Entry 4Y8J (X-ray diffraction, 2.70 A resolution); this record covers chains F and G of the 34 polymer chains in the assembly.

== Chain F ==
Name: Probable proteasome subunit alpha type-7
From: Saccharomyces cerevisiae (strain ATCC 204508 / S288c)
Notes: EC 3.4.25.1
UniProtKB: P21242 (PSA7_YEAST); residues -3 to 284 here correspond to UniProt positions 1-288 (UniProt number = residue number + 4)
Chain sequence (288 residues; numbered -3 to 284; the number before each row is that of its first residue; numbers below 1 keep their minus sign (Met-3 is residue -3)):
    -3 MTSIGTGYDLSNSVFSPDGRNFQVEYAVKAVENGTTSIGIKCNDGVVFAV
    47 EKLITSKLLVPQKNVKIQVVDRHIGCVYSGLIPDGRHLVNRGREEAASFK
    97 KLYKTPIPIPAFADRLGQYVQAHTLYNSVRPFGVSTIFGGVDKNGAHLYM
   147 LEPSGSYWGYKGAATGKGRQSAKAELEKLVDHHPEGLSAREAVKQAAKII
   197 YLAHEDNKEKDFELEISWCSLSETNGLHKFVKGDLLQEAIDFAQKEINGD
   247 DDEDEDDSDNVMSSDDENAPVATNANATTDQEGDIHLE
Not modelled in the structure: -3 to 1, 245-284
UniProt features mapped onto this chain:
  - modified residue: Thr-2 (N-acetylthreonine)

== Chain G ==
Name: Proteasome subunit alpha type-1
From: Saccharomyces cerevisiae (strain ATCC 204508 / S288c)
Notes: EC 3.4.25.1
UniProtKB: P21243 (PSA1_YEAST); residues -8 to 243 here correspond to UniProt positions 1-252 (UniProt number = residue number + 9)
Chain sequence (252 residues; numbered -8 to 243; the number before each row is that of its first residue; numbers below 1 keep their minus sign (Met-8 is residue -8)):
    -8 MSGAAAASAAGYDRHITIFSPEGRLYQVEYAFKATNQTNINSLAVRGKDC
    42 TVVISQKKVPDKLLDPTTVSYIFCISRTIGMVVNGPIPDARNAALRAKAE
    92 AAEFRYKYGYDMPCDVLAKRMANLSQIYTQRAYMRPLGVILTFVSVDEEL
   142 GPSIYKTDPAGYYVGYKATATGPKQQEITTNLENHFKKSKIDHINEESWE
   192 KVVEFAITHMIDALGTEFSKNDLEVGVATKDKFFTLSAENIEERLVAIAE
   242 QD
Not modelled in the structure: -8 to 1, 243
Metal / ion sites: Mg2+: Thr8, Ala123, Met125

== How chain F and chain G interact ==
Contacting residue pairs (64):
  Thr2(F) with His6(G), hydrogen bond (backbone-side chain)
  Gly3(F) with His6(G)
  Tyr4(F) with Arg5(G); His6(G); Tyr21(G)
  Ser9(F) with Arg126(G)
  Val10(F) with His6(G); Gln18(G)
  Phe11(F) with Gln18(G), hydrogen bond (backbone-side chain); Tyr21(G); Ala22(G), hydrophobic; Ala25(G), hydrophobic; Arg126(G); Pro127(G); Gly129(G)
  Ser12(F) with Tyr21(G)
  Pro13(F) with Tyr21(G), hydrophobic; Lys24(G), hydrogen bond (backbone-side chain)
  Asp14(F) with Lys24(G)
  Gly15(F) with Tyr21(G); Ala25(G)
  Lys37(F) with Asp56(G), salt bridge
  Asp110(F) with Arg82(G)
  Gln114(F) with Arg82(G), hydrogen bond (side chain-backbone); Asn83(G); Leu86(G)
  Gln117(F) with Pro79(G); Asp80(G); Asn83(G), hydrogen bond; Arg126(G), hydrogen bond
  Thr120(F) with Arg126(G), hydrogen bond (backbone-side chain)
  Leu121(F) with Tyr124(G); Arg126(G), hydrogen bond (backbone-backbone); Leu128(G), hydrophobic
  Tyr122(F) with Tyr124(G); Met125(G), hydrophobic
  Ser150(F) with Pro79(G)
  Gly151(F) with Pro79(G)
  Ser152(F) with Ile78(G); Pro79(G)
  Tyr153(F) with Arg82(G), hydrogen bond (backbone-side chain)
  Trp154(F) with Leu55(G), hydrophobic; Thr59(G); Val60(G), hydrophobic; Ser61(G); Tyr62(G); Ile78(G), hydrophobic; Arg82(G)
  Gly155(F) with Leu55(G); Asp56(G), hydrogen bond (backbone-backbone); Thr59(G), hydrogen bond (backbone-side chain)
  Tyr156(F) with Leu54(G); Leu55(G); Asp56(G)
  Lys157(F) with Lys53(G); Leu54(G), hydrogen bond (backbone-backbone); Leu55(G)
  Gly158(F) with Leu54(G), hydrogen bond (backbone-backbone)
  Lys169(F) with Leu54(G)
  Leu172(F) with Leu54(G)
  Glu173(F) with Lys53(G), salt bridge; Leu54(G)
  Val176(F) with Leu54(G), hydrophobic
  Asp177(F) with Lys53(G), salt bridge
Interface residues without a listed pair, chain F (32 interface residues in all): Tyr145
Interface residues without a listed pair, chain G (29 interface residues in all): Asp52, Pro57

== Overview ==
32 residues of chain F and 29 residues of chain G are in contact; the contacts include 13 hydrogen bonds and 3
salt bridges. Polar contacts include Lys37(F)-Asp56(G), Glu173(F)-Lys53(G) and Asp177(F)-Lys53(G). The Mg2+
site is built by Thr8(G), Ala123(G) and Met125(G).
Here chain F is Probable proteasome subunit alpha type-7 and chain G is Proteasome subunit alpha type-1, both
from Saccharomyces cerevisiae (strain ATCC 204508 / S288c). Entry 4Y8J (Yeast 20S proteasome in complex with
Ac-LLL-ep) was determined by X-ray diffraction together with 4Y69, 4Y6A, 4Y6V, 4Y6Z, 4Y70, 4Y74 and 34 further
entries from the same study.
